PDB entry 8X0N | X-ray diffraction, 2.80 A resolution | chains A and B

Chain A:
Molecule: Heterogeneous nuclear ribonucleoprotein A1
Organism: Homo sapiens
UniProt: P09651 (ROA1_HUMAN); residues 1-196 here = UniProt positions 1-196
Chain sequence (202 residues; numbered 1 to 202; the number before each row is that of its first residue):
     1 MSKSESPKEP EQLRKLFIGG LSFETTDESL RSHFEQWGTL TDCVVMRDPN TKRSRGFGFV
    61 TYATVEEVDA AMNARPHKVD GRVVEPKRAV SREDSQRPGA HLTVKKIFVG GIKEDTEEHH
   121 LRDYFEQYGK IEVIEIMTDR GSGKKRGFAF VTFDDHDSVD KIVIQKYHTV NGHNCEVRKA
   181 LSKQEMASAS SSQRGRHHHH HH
Not modelled in the structure: 1-5, 187-202
Construct notes: expression tag (197-202)
Swiss-Prot annotation at these positions:
  - modified residue: Met1 (N-acetylmethionine), Ser2 (N-acetylserine), Lys3 (N6-acetyllysine), Ser4 (Phosphoserine), Ser6 (Phosphoserine), Ser22 (Phosphoserine), Ser192 (Phosphoserine), Arg194 (Asymmetric dimethylarginine)
  - cross-link (Glycyl lysine isopeptide (Lys-Gly)): Lys3 (interchain with G-Cter in SUMO2), Lys8 (interchain with G-Cter in SUMO2), Lys78 (interchain with G-Cter in SUMO2), Lys113 (interchain with G-Cter in SUMO), Lys179 (interchain with G-Cter in SUMO2), Lys183 (interchain with G-Cter in SUMO2)
What the authors report for this chain:
  - binding site for the 12-nt RNA strand (chain B): Asp42, Arg55, Arg82, Val90, Arg92, Ser95, Lys113, Arg146
  - specificity-determining residues: Arg82, Lys113
  - mutagenesis - D42R, R55A, R82A, R82A/K113A, V90A/R92A/S95A, R146A: decreased binding to the 12-nt RNA strand (chain B)
  - mutagenesis - K113A: unchanged binding to the 12-nt RNA strand (chain B)
  - mutagenesis - D42R/R146A: abolished binding to the 12-nt RNA strand (chain B)
  - mutagenesis - R82A/K113A: unchanged binding to DNA
  - mutagenesis - Q12A/G147A (2.6-fold): decreased binding to DNA
  - mutagenesis - D42R/R146A: abolished localization to TERRA
  - mutagenesis - V90A/R92A/S95A: unchanged localization

Chain B:
Molecule: 12-nt RNA strand
Sequence (12 nucleotides; each row starts with the number of its first residue):
     1 UUAGGGUUAG GG

How chain A and chain B interact:
Contacting residue pairs (43; chain A residue first):
  Glu11(A) - G12(B)  hydrogen bond to the base
  Lys15(A) - G10(B)  hydrogen bond to the base
  Lys15(A) - G11(B)  hydrogen bond to the base
  Lys15(A) - G12(B)  hydrogen bond to the base
  Phe17(A) - U8(B)  base contact
  Phe17(A) - A9(B)  stacking on the base
  Gly19(A) - U8(B)  sugar contact
  Gly20(A) - G5(B)  base contact
  Gly20(A) - U8(B)  hydrogen bond to the sugar
  Leu21(A) - G5(B)  hydrogen bond to the base
  Ser22(A) - G5(B)  base contact
  Phe23(A) - G5(B)  hydrogen bond to the base
  Asp42(A) - G11(B)  hydrogen bond to the base
  Val44(A) - G11(B)  base contact
  Met46(A) - G10(B)  sugar contact
  Met46(A) - G11(B)  sugar contact
  Arg55(A) - U7(B)  hydrogen bond to the base
  Arg55(A) - U8(B)  sugar contact
  Arg55(A) - G10(B)  salt bridge to the phosphate
  Arg55(A) - G11(B)  salt bridge to the phosphate
  Gly56(A) - G5(B)  base contact
  Gly56(A) - U8(B)  sugar contact
  Phe57(A) - U7(B)  base contact
  Phe57(A) - U8(B)  sugar contact
  Phe57(A) - A9(B)  sugar contact
  Phe59(A) - A9(B)  base contact
  Phe59(A) - G10(B)  sugar contact
  Arg82(A) - G5(B)  hydrogen bond to the base
  Glu85(A) - G6(B)  hydrogen bond to the base
  Glu85(A) - U8(B)  hydrogen bond to the base
  Lys87(A) - G6(B)  base contact
  Lys87(A) - U8(B)  hydrogen bond to the base
  Lys87(A) - A9(B)  base contact
  Arg88(A) - A9(B)  hydrogen bond to the base
  Ala89(A) - A9(B)  base contact
  Ala89(A) - G10(B)  base contact
  Val90(A) - A9(B)  hydrogen bond to the base
  Val90(A) - G10(B)  hydrogen bond to the base
  Arg92(A) - G10(B)  hydrogen bond to the sugar
  Arg92(A) - G12(B)  hydrogen bond to the base
  Ser95(A) - A9(B)  sugar contact
  Ser95(A) - G10(B)  hydrogen bond to the base
  His101(A) - A9(B)  stacking on the base
Also at the interface, not in a pair above, chain A (25 interface residues in all): Ser91

Summary:
25 residues of chain A face 8 of chain B across their interface, with 19 hydrogen bonds, 2 salt bridges and 2
aromatic stacking contacts. Among the polar pairs are Glu11(A)-G12(B), Lys15(A)-G10(B) and Lys15(A)-G11(B).
The paper reports a binding site for the 12-nt RNA strand (chain B) at Asp42(A), Arg55(A) and Arg82(A) among
others; D42R, R55A and R82A of chain A, among others, reduce binding to the 12-nt RNA strand (chain B); 9
substitutions were tested in all.
Here chain A is Heterogeneous nuclear ribonucleoprotein A1 (Homo sapiens) and chain B is a 12-nt RNA strand.
Entry 8X0N (The molecular mechanism of hnRNPA1 recognize TERRA RNA) was determined by X-ray diffraction.
